PDB entry 4UTB | X-ray diffraction, 3.85 A resolution | chains B and I of the 3 polymer chains in the assembly

[Chain B]
Protein: Envelope glycoprotein E
Source organism: Dengue virus 2
Notes: fragment: soluble ectodomain, residues 281-671
UniProtKB: Q68Y26 (Q68Y26_9FLAV); residues 1-391 here correspond to UniProt positions 281-671 (UniProt number = residue number + 280)
Chain sequence (422 residues; row label = number of the first residue in the row; note: 1000 numbers in that range are skipped by the numbering (no residue carries them; nothing is unmodelled there)):
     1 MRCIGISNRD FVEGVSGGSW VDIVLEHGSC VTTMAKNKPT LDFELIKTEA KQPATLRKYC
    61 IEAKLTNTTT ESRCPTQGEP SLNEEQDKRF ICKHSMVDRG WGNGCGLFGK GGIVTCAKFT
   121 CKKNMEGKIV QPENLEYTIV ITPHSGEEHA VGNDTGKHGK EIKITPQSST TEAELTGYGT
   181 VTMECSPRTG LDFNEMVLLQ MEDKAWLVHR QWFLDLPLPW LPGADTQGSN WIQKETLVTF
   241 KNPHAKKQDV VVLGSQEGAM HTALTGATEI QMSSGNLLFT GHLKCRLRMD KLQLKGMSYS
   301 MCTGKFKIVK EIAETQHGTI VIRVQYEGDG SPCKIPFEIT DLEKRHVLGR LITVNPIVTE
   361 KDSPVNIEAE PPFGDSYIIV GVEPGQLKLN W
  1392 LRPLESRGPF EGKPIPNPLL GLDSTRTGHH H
Not modelled in the structure: 17-19, 227, 1395-1422
Differences from the reference sequence: expression tag (1392-1422); conflict Lys-118 (Met398 in Q68Y26)
Disulfide bonds: Cys-3/Cys-30, Cys-60/Cys-121, Cys-74/Cys-105, Cys-92/Cys-116, Cys-185/Cys-285, Cys-302/Cys-333
Covalently attached groups: N-acetylglucosamine (NAG) linked to Asn-67; glycan linked to Asn-153

[Chain I]
Protein: Broadly neutralizing human antibody EDE2 A11
Source organism: Homo sapiens
Notes: fragment: fab fragment heavy chain, residues 1-263; antibody fragment or engineered binder
Chain sequence (283 residues; each row starts with the number of its first residue; a row labelled like 82A-82C holds insertion residues (82A, then the next letters in order)):
     1 EVQLVESGGG LVRPGGSLRL SCAASGFSYS NHWMHWVRQA PGKGLVWVSR IN
   52A S
    53 DGSTRNYADF VKGRFTISRD NAENTLYLEM
82A-82C NSL
    83 TADDTAVYYC VRDGVRFY
100A-100P YDSTGYYPDSFFKYGM
   101 DVWGQGTTVT VSSASTKGPS VFPLAPSSKS TSGGTAALGC LVKDYFPEPV TVSWNSGALT
   161 SGVHTFPAVL QSSGLYSLSS VVTVPSSSLG TQTYICNVNH KPSNTKVDKR VEPKSCDKTH
   221 TCPPCPLEDD DDKAGWSHPQ FEKGGGSGGG SGGGSWSHPQ FEK
Not modelled in the structure: 1, 117-118, 127-134, 157-162, 182-194, 214-263
Disulfide bonds: Cys-22/Cys-92, Cys-140/Cys-196

[Interface between chain B and chain I]
Contacting residue pairs (26; chain B residue first):
  Thr-68(B) with Ser-55(I)
  Thr-70(B) with Ser-55(I), hydrogen bond (side chain-backbone); Thr-56(I); Pro-100H(I)
  Glu-71(B) with Pro-100H(I); Ser-100J(I), hydrogen bond
  Ser-72(B) with Tyr-100G(I); Pro-100H(I), hydrogen bond (backbone-backbone); Asp-100I(I), hydrogen bond; Ser-100J(I)
  Arg-73(B) with Asp-100I(I); Ser-100J(I)
  Val-97(B) with Tyr-100G(I), hydrophobic
  Asp-98(B) with Tyr-100G(I)
  Arg-99(B) with Tyr-100G(I); Asp-100I(I), salt bridge
  Trp-101(B) with Tyr-100A(I)
  Gly-102(B) with Ser-100C(I), hydrogen bond (backbone-side chain)
  Asn-103(B) with Tyr-100A(I); Asp-100B(I); Tyr-100G(I)
  Gly-104(B) with Tyr-100A(I), hydrogen bond (backbone-backbone); Asp-100B(I)
  Lys-246(B) with Tyr-100G(I), hydrogen bond (backbone-side chain)
  Lys-247(B) with Tyr-100F(I)
  Gln-248(B) with Tyr-100F(I)
Interface residues without a listed pair, chain B (18 interface residues in all): Cys-74, Ile-113, Asp-249
Interface residues without a listed pair, chain I (13 interface residues in all): Asp-53, Arg-98, Thr-100D

[In short]
The interface between chain B and chain I involves 18 residues on one side and 13 on the other; the contacts
include 7 hydrogen bonds and 1 salt bridge. Polar contacts include Arg-99(B)/Asp-100I(I), Thr-70(B)/Ser-55(I)
and Glu-71(B)/Ser-100J(I). Covalently linked N-acetylglucosamine: at Asn-67(B).
Chain B is Envelope glycoprotein E (Dengue virus 2) and chain I is Broadly neutralizing human antibody EDE2
A11 (Homo sapiens); the structure, Crystal structure of dengue 2 virus envelope glycoprotein in complex with
the Fab fragment of the ..., was determined by X-ray diffraction together with 4UT6, 4UT7, 4UT9 and 4UTC from
the same study.
